PDB entry 7X4W | X-ray diffraction, 3.21 A resolution | chains A and D

[Chain A (and D)]
Name: Kelch-like ECH-associated protein 1
Source organism: Homo sapiens
Notes: chain D of this document is another copy of the same molecule, construct and numbering; everything in this record applies to it too
UniProt: Q14145 (KEAP1_HUMAN); residues 48-180 here = UniProt positions 48-180
Sequence (139 residues; each row starts with the number of its first residue):
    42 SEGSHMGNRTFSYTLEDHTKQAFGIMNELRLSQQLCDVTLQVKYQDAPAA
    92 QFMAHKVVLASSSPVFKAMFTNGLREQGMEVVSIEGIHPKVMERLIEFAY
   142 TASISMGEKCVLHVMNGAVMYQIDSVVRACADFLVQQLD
Disordered / not traced: 42-49, 177-180 (chain D: 42-49, 115-117, 180)
Covalent attachments: Dimethyl fumarate (9HB) linked to C151
Sequence notes: expression tag (42-47); conflict A172 (Ser in Q14145)
Residues lining bound ligands: Dimethyl fumarate (9HB): H129, K131, V132, R135, S146, M147, H154, V155
Swiss-Prot annotation at these positions:
  - site: C151 (Sensor for electrophilic agents)
  - modified residue: C151 (S-(2,3-dicarboxypropyl)cysteine)
  - cross-link: R135 (N5-[4-(S-L-cysteinyl)-5-methyl-1H-imidazol-2-yl]-L-ornithine (Arg-Cys) (interchain with C-151 in KEAP1)), C151 (N5-[4-(S-L-cysteinyl)-5-methyl-1H-imidazol-2-yl]-L-ornithine (Cys-Arg) (interchain with R-135 in KEAP1))
  - natural variant: V167 (V167F: In a lung adenocarcinoma patient)
  - mutagenesis: V123 to G127 (Abolished interaction with NFE2L2/NRF2; when associated with 161-A-A-162), I125 to G127 (Increases ubiquitination and proteolytic degradation), R135 (R135A: Reduced formation of a high-molecular mass KEAP1 molecule when methylglyoxal accumulates), C151 (C151S/N/D/L: Substitution with a small side chain that prevents covalent modification by an electrophile ...), M161 to Y162 (Abolished interaction with NFE2L2/NRF2; when associated with 123-A--A-127), Y162 to I164 (Increases ubiquitination and proteolytic degradation)

[How chain A and chain D interact]
Residue-residue contacts - 79 pairs, chain A then chain D:
  R50(A) - G148(D)
  R50(A) - E149(D)  hydrogen bond (backbone-backbone)
  T51(A) - M147(D)  hydrogen bond (side chain-backbone)
  F52(A) - S146(D)
  F52(A) - M147(D)  hydrogen bond (backbone-backbone)
  F52(A) - A170(D)
  F52(A) - F174(D)  hydrophobic
  S53(A) - I145(D)
  S53(A) - S146(D)  hydrogen bond
  Y54(A) - S144(D)
  Y54(A) - I145(D)  hydrogen bond (backbone-backbone)
  Y54(A) - S166(D)
  Y54(A) - A170(D)  hydrophobic
  T55(A) - A143(D)
  T55(A) - S144(D)
  L56(A) - A143(D)  hydrogen bond (backbone-backbone)
  L56(A) - S166(D)
  E57(A) - K61(D)
  H59(A) - S103(D)
  H59(A) - F139(D)
  H59(A) - A140(D)
  H59(A) - A143(D)
  T60(A) - T60(D)  hydrogen bond
  T60(A) - K61(D)
  T60(A) - F64(D)
  K61(A) - E57(D)  hydrogen bond (side chain-backbone)
  K61(A) - T60(D)  hydrogen bond
  A63(A) - F64(D)  hydrophobic
  A63(A) - S102(D)
  F64(A) - T60(D)
  F64(A) - A63(D)  hydrophobic
  F64(A) - F64(D)  hydrophobic
  F64(A) - M67(D)  hydrophobic
  I66(A) - A101(D)
  I66(A) - S102(D)
  M67(A) - V98(D)
  M67(A) - S102(D)
  L70(A) - V98(D)  hydrophobic
  L70(A) - A101(D)  hydrophobic
  Q75(A) - T112(D)
  L76(A) - K97(D)
  L76(A) - V98(D)  hydrophobic
  L76(A) - F111(D)
  L76(A) - T112(D)
  H96(A) - V98(D)
  K97(A) - L76(D)
  V98(A) - M67(D)  hydrophobic
  V98(A) - L76(D)  hydrophobic
  V98(A) - H96(D)
  V98(A) - V98(D)  hydrophobic
  V99(A) - V98(D)  hydrophobic
  A101(A) - L76(D)  hydrophobic
  S102(A) - A63(D)
  S102(A) - I66(D)
  S103(A) - H59(D)  hydrogen bond
  F111(A) - L76(D)
  T112(A) - Q75(D)  hydrogen bond
  G119(A) - Q118(D)
  F139(A) - H59(D)
  A140(A) - H59(D)
  A143(A) - T55(D)
  A143(A) - L56(D)  hydrogen bond (backbone-backbone)
  A143(A) - H59(D)
  S144(A) - Y54(D)
  S144(A) - T55(D)
  I145(A) - S53(D)
  I145(A) - Y54(D)  hydrogen bond (backbone-backbone)
  S146(A) - F52(D)
  S146(A) - S53(D)  hydrogen bond
  M147(A) - T51(D)
  M147(A) - F52(D)  hydrogen bond (backbone-backbone)
  G148(A) - R50(D)
  E149(A) - R50(D)  hydrogen bond (backbone-backbone)
  V152(A) - F52(D)  hydrophobic
  S166(A) - Y54(D)
  S166(A) - L56(D)
  A170(A) - F52(D)
  A170(A) - Y54(D)  hydrophobic
  F174(A) - F52(D)  hydrophobic
Interface residues without a listed pair, chain A (44 interface residues in all): K108, M120, C171
Interface residues without a listed pair, chain D (45 interface residues in all): D58, L70, V99, K108, G119, V167, C171

[In short]
44 residues of chain A and 45 residues of chain D are in contact, with 16 hydrogen bonds. Polar contacts
include T51(A)-M147(D), S53(A)-S146(D) and T60(A)-T60(D). Dimethyl fumarate is covalently linked to C151(A).
From UniProt: 11 mutagenesis sites on chain A.
Chain A and chain D are both Kelch-like ECH-associated protein 1 (Homo sapiens); the structure, Crystal
structure of Keap1 BTB domain in complex with dimethyl fumarate (DMF), was determined by X-ray diffraction,
deposited together with 7X4X.
